PDB entry 7DUJ | X-ray diffraction, 3.75 A resolution | chains A and O of the 23 polymer chains in the assembly

[Chain A]
Molecule: 30S Ribosomal RNA rRNA
Organism: Thermus thermophilus HB8
Sequence (1522 nucleotides; row label = number of the first residue in the row; note: 42 numbers in that range are skipped by the numbering (no residue carries them; nothing is unmodelled there); a row labelled like 190A-190L holds insertion residues (190A, then the next letters in order); numbering starts at 0):
     0 UUUGUUGGAG AGUCUGAUCC UGGCUCAGGG UGAACGCUGG CGGCGUGCCU AAGACAUGCA
    60 AGUCGUGCGG G
    73 CCGCGGGGUU UU
    88 ACUCCG
    95 UGGUC
   101 AGCGGCGGAC GGGUGAGUAA CGCGUGGGU
  129A G
   130 ACCUACCCGG AAGAGGGGGA CAACCCGGGG AAACUCGGGC UAAUCCCCCA UGUGGACCCG
   190 C
190A-190L CCCUUGGGGUGU
   191 GUCCAAAGGG CUUU
   216 GCCCGCUUCC GGAUGGGCCC GCGUCCCAUC AGCUAGUUGG UGGGGUAAUG GCCCACCAAG
   276 GCGACGACGG GUAGCCGGUC UGAGAGGAUG GCCGGCCACA GGGGCACUGA GACACGGGCC
   336 CCACUCCUAC GGGAGGCAGC AGUUAGGAAU CUUCCGCAAU GGGCGCAAGC CUGACGGAGC
   396 GACGCCGCUU GGAGGAAGAA GCCCUUCGGG GUGUAAACUC CUGAA
   442 CCCGGGACGA AACCCCCGAC GA
   474 GGGGACUGAC GGUACCGGG
   494 GUAAUAGCGC CGGCCAACUC CGUGCCAGCA GCCGCGGUAA UACGGAGGGC GCGAGCGUUA
   554 CCCGGAUUCA CUGGGCGUAA AGGGCGUGUA GGCGGCCUGG GGCGUCCCAU GUGAAAGACC
   614 ACGGCUCAAC CGUGGGGGAG CGUGGGAUAC GCUCAGGCUA GACGGUGGGA GAGGGUGGUG
   674 GAAUUCCCGG AGUAGCGGUG AAAUGCGCAG AUACCGGGAG GAACGCCGAU GGCGAAGGCA
   734 GCCACCUGGU CCACCCGUGA CGCUGAGGCG CGAAAGCGUG GGGAGCAAAC CGGAUUAGAU
   794 ACCCGGGUAG UCCACGCCCU AAACGAUGCG CGCUAGGUCU CUGGGUCU
   848 CCUGGGGGCC GAAGCUAACG CGUUAAGCGC GCCGCCUGGG GAGUACGGCC GCAAGGCUGA
   908 AACUCAAAGG AAUUGACGGG GGCCCGCACA AGCGGUGGAG CAUGUGGUUU AAUUCGAAGX
   968 AACGCGAAGA ACCUUACCAG GCCUUGACAU GCUAGG
 1003A G
  1004 AACCCGGGUG AAAGCCUGGG GUGCCCC
1030A-1030D GCGA
  1031 GGGGAGCCCU AGCACAGGUG CUGCAUGGCC GUCGUCAGCU CGUGCCGUGA GGUGUUGGGU
  1091 UAAGUCCCGC AACGAGCGCA ACCCCCGCCG UUAGUUGCCA GCGGUUCGGC CGGGCACUCU
  1151 AACGGGACUG CCCGCGAAA
  1171 GCGGGAGGAA GGAGGGGACG ACGUCUGGUC AGCAUGGCCC UUACGGCCUG GGCGACACAC
  1231 GUGCUACAAU GCCCACUACA AAGCGAUGCC ACCCGGCAAC GGGGAGCUAA UCGCAAAAAG
  1291 GUGGGCCCAG UUCGGAUUGG GGUCUGCAAC CCGACCCCAU GAAGCCGGAA UCGCUAGUAA
  1351 UCGCGGAUCA G
 1361A C
  1362 CAUGCCGCGG UGAAUACGUU CCCGGGCCUU GUACACACXG CCXGUXACGC CAUGGGAGCG
  1422 GGCUCUACCC GAAGUCGCCG GG
  1446 AGCCUACGGG
  1459 CAGGCGCCGA GGGUAGGGCC CGUGACUGGG GCGAAGUCGU AACAAGGUAG CUGUACCGGA
  1519 AGGUGCGGCU GGAUCCACUC CUUUCU
Disordered / not traced: 0-4, 1534-1538
Modified positions: PSU (pseudouridine-5'-monophosphate) at position 516, 7MG (7N-methyl-8-hydroguanosine-5'-monophosphate) at position 527, M2G (N2-dimethylguanosine-5'-monophosphate) at position 966, 5MC (5-methylcytidine-5'-monophosphate) at position 967, 2MG (2N-methylguanosine-5'-monophosphate) at position 1207, 5MC (5-methylcytidine-5'-monophosphate) at position 1400, 4OC (4n,o2'-methylcytidine-5'-monophosphate) at position 1402, 5MC (5-methylcytidine-5'-monophosphate) at position 1404, 5MC (5-methylcytidine-5'-monophosphate) at position 1407, UR3 (3-methyluridine-5'-monophoshate) at position 1498, MA6 (6N-dimethyladenosine-5'-monophoshate) at position 1518, MA6 (6N-dimethyladenosine-5'-monophoshate) at position 1519, PSU (pseudouridine-5'-monophosphate) at position 1540, PSU (pseudouridine-5'-monophosphate) at position 1541
Metal / ion sites: Mg2+ site 1 near G21 (its only coordinating residue here); Mg2+ site 2 near G38 (its only coordinating residue here); Mg2+ site 3 near G46 (its only coordinating residue here); Mg2+ site 4 near C48 (its only coordinating residue here); Mg2+ site 5: A59, C386, U387; Mg2+ site 6 near G61 (its only coordinating residue here); Mg2+ site 7 near G97 (its only coordinating residue here); Mg2+ site 8: G107, G324, G326; Mg2+ site 9: A109, G331; Mg2+ site 10: G111, G112; Mg2+ site 11 near G117 (its only coordinating residue here); Mg2+ site 12: C121, G124, U125; 98 more Mg2+ sites not listed
Ligand contacts: Sisomicin (SIS; (1S,2S,3R,4S,6R)-4,6-diamino-3-{[(2S,3R)-3-amino-6-(aminomethyl)-3,4-dihydro-2H-pyran-2-yl]oxy}-2-hydroxycyclohexyl 3-deoxy-4-C-methyl-3-(methylamino)-beta-L-arabinopyranoside): 5MC_1404, G1405, U1406, 5MC_1407, A1408, C1409, G1491, A1492, A1493, G1494, U1495, C1496

[Chain O]
Molecule: 30S ribosomal protein S15
Organism: Thermus thermophilus HB8
Reference sequence: Q5SJ76 (RS15_THET8); residue numbers follow UniProt; this construct covers 1-89
Sequence (89 residues; each row starts with the number of its first residue):
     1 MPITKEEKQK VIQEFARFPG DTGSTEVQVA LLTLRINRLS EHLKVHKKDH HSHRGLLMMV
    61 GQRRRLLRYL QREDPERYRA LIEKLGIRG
Disordered / not traced: 1, 89

[Chain A / chain O interface]
Contacting residue pairs - 69 pairs, chain A then chain O:
  G579(A) - Arg54(O)  hydrogen bond to the phosphate
  U580(A) - Arg54(O)  salt bridge to the phosphate
  U580(A) - Leu57(O)  sugar contact
  U580(A) - Met58(O)  sugar contact
  G581(A) - Gly61(O)  phosphate contact
  G581(A) - Arg64(O)  hydrogen bond to the phosphate
  G581(A) - Arg65(O)  salt bridge to the phosphate
  U582(A) - Arg64(O)  salt bridge to the phosphate
  U582(A) - Arg68(O)  salt bridge to the phosphate
  A583(A) - Arg68(O)  salt bridge to the phosphate
  C656(A) - Gln28(O)  hydrogen bond to the sugar
  G657(A) - Thr22(O)  hydrogen bond to the sugar
  G657(A) - Gln28(O)  sugar contact
  G657(A) - Leu31(O)  phosphate contact
  G658(A) - Lys8(O)  salt bridge to the phosphate
  G658(A) - Ile12(O)  phosphate contact
  G658(A) - Thr22(O)  sugar contact
  G658(A) - Leu31(O)  phosphate contact
  U659(A) - Lys8(O)  salt bridge to the phosphate
  U659(A) - Gln9(O)  phosphate contact
  U659(A) - Ile12(O)  phosphate contact
  G660(A) - Lys5(O)  salt bridge to the phosphate
  G666(A) - Ser52(O)  base contact
  G667(A) - Asp49(O)  hydrogen bond to the sugar
  G667(A) - His51(O)  sugar contact
  G668(A) - His46(O)  sugar contact
  G668(A) - Lys48(O)  sugar contact
  G668(A) - Asp49(O)  sugar contact
  U669(A) - His46(O)  sugar contact
  U669(A) - Lys48(O)  salt bridge to the phosphate
  A728(A) - His51(O)  base contact
  A728(A) - Arg54(O)  salt bridge to the phosphate
  A729(A) - His51(O)  hydrogen bond to the base
  G730(A) - His51(O)  hydrogen bond to the base
  C739(A) - Pro2(O)  phosphate contact
  C739(A) - His42(O)  hydrogen bond to the sugar
  U740(A) - Pro2(O)  phosphate contact
  U740(A) - His42(O)  sugar contact
  U740(A) - Ser52(O)  hydrogen bond to the sugar
  G741(A) - Arg35(O)  salt bridge to the phosphate
  G741(A) - Leu39(O)  sugar contact
  G741(A) - His51(O)  sugar contact
  G741(A) - Ser52(O)  sugar contact
  G741(A) - Gly55(O)  phosphate contact
  G742(A) - Arg35(O)  salt bridge to the phosphate
  G742(A) - Met58(O)  sugar contact
  C749(A) - Thr22(O)  base contact
  G750(A) - Asp21(O)  hydrogen bond to the sugar
  G750(A) - Thr22(O)  hydrogen bond to the sugar
  G750(A) - Gly23(O)  hydrogen bond to the sugar
  G750(A) - Gln28(O)  base contact
  U751(A) - Phe18(O)  phosphate contact
  U751(A) - Gly23(O)  sugar contact
  U751(A) - Ser24(O)  sugar contact
  U751(A) - Thr25(O)  hydrogen bond to the sugar
  G752(A) - Tyr69(O)  sugar contact
  A753(A) - Tyr69(O)  hydrogen bond to the phosphate
  C754(A) - Arg65(O)  sugar contact
  C754(A) - Leu66(O)  sugar contact
  C754(A) - Tyr69(O)  sugar contact
  C754(A) - Arg72(O)  salt bridge to the phosphate
  G755(A) - Gln62(O)  phosphate contact
  G755(A) - Arg65(O)  salt bridge to the phosphate
  C756(A) - Arg65(O)  salt bridge to the phosphate
  G763(A) - His53(O)  sugar contact
  C764(A) - His50(O)  phosphate contact
  G765(A) - His50(O)  phosphate contact
  A807(A) - Lys48(O)  salt bridge to the phosphate
  C808(A) - Lys48(O)  salt bridge to the phosphate
Other interface residues (no listed pair), chain O (38 interface residues in all): Gly20, Arg38, Met59

[Summary]
The interface between chain A and chain O involves 34 residues on one side and 38 on the other; the contacts
include 14 hydrogen bonds and 17 salt bridges. Polar contacts include A729(A)-His51(O), G730(A)-His51(O) and
C656(A)-Gln28(O). Chain A binds Sisomicin.
Here chain A is 30S Ribosomal RNA rRNA and chain O is 30S ribosomal protein S15, both from Thermus
thermophilus HB8. Entry 7DUJ (Crystal structure of the Thermus thermophilus (HB8) 30S ribosomal subunit with
mRNA and cognate transfer RNA ...) was determined by X-ray diffraction.
